Entry 7TPJ (electron microscopy, 3.46 A resolution); this record covers chains B and L of the 3 polymer chains in the assembly.

Chain B:
Name: Putative cell surface polysaccharide polymerase/ligase
Source organism: Cupriavidus metallidurans
UniProtKB: Q1LJU1 (Q1LJU1_CUPMC); residue numbers follow UniProt; this construct covers 1-413
Sequence (413 residues; numbered 1 to 413; the number before each row is that of its first residue):
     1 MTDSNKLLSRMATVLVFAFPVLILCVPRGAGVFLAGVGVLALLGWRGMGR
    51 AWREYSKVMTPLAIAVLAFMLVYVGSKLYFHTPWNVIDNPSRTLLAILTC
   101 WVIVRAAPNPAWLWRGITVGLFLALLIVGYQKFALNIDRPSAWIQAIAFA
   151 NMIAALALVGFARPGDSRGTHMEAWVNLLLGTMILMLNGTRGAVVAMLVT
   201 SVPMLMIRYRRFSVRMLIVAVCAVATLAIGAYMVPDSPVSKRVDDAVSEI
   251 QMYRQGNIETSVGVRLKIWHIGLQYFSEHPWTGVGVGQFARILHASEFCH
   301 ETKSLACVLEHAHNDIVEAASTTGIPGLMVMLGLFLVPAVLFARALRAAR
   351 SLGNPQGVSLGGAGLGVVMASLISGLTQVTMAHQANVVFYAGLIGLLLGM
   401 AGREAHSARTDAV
Disordered / not traced: 1-4, 408-413
Disulfide bonds: Cys299-Cys307
Reported in the primary citation:
  - conformationally variable residues (side-chain flip): Arg191, Arg242
  - mutagenesis - R191A, R265A: abolished catalytic activity
  - mutagenesis - R92A, R242A: decreased catalytic activity
  - mutagenesis - R139A: unchanged catalytic activity

Chain L:
Name: Fab Light (L) Chain
Source organism: Homo sapiens
Notes: antibody fragment or engineered binder
Sequence (215 residues; row label = number of the first residue in the row):
     1 SDIQMTQSPSSLSASVGDRVTITCRASQSVSSAVAWYQQKPGKAPKLLIY
    51 SASSLYSGVPSRFSGSRSGTDFTLTISSLQPEDFATYYCQQSYYSLVTFG
   101 QGTKVEIKRTVAAPSVFIFPPSDSQLKSGTASVVCLLNNFYPREAKVQWK
   151 VDNALQSGNSQESVTEQDSKDSTYSLSSTLTLSKADYEKHKVYACEVTHQ
   201 GLSSPVTKSFNRGEC
Disordered / not traced: 1, 106-215
Disulfide bonds: Cys24-Cys89

Interface between chain B and chain L:
Contacting residue pairs (12; chain B residue first):
  Asn136(B) - Tyr94(L)
  Asn136(B) - Ser95(L)  hydrogen bond (backbone-backbone)
  Ile137(B) - Tyr93(L)  hydrophobic
  Ile137(B) - Ser95(L)
  Asp138(B) - Tyr93(L)  hydrogen bond (backbone-backbone)
  Asp138(B) - Ser95(L)
  Lys303(B) - Ser57(L)
  Ser304(B) - Ser57(L)
  Leu305(B) - Ser57(L)
  Val308(B) - Leu55(L)
  Val308(B) - Ser57(L)
  Leu309(B) - Tyr50(L)
Interface residues without a listed pair, chain B (11 interface residues in all): Arg139, Ser141, Gln145
Interface residues without a listed pair, chain L (10 interface residues in all): Ser31, Tyr56, Gly58, Ser92

Overview:
The interface between chain B and chain L involves 11 residues on one side and 10 on the other, with 2
hydrogen bonds. Backbone hydrogen bonds pair Asn136(B)-Ser95(L) and Asp138(B)-Tyr93(L). From the paper: R191A
and R265A of chain B abolish catalytic activity; conformational variability at Arg191(B) and Arg242(B); 5
substitutions were tested in all.
Chain B is Putative cell surface polysaccharide polymerase/ligase (Cupriavidus metallidurans) and chain L is
Fab Light (L) Chain (Homo sapiens); the structure, Single-Particle Cryo-EM Structure of the WaaL O-antigen
ligase in its apo state, was determined by electron microscopy (same publication as 7TPG).
